PDB entry 7CWN | electron microscopy, 3.20 A resolution | chains A and M of the 15 polymer chains in the assembly

[Chain A]
Molecule: Spike glycoprotein
From: Severe acute respiratory syndrome coronavirus 2
UniProt: P0DTC2 (SPIKE_SARS2); numbering as in UniProt (aligned over 1-1273)
Chain sequence (1273 residues; numbered 1 to 1273; the number before each row is that of its first residue):
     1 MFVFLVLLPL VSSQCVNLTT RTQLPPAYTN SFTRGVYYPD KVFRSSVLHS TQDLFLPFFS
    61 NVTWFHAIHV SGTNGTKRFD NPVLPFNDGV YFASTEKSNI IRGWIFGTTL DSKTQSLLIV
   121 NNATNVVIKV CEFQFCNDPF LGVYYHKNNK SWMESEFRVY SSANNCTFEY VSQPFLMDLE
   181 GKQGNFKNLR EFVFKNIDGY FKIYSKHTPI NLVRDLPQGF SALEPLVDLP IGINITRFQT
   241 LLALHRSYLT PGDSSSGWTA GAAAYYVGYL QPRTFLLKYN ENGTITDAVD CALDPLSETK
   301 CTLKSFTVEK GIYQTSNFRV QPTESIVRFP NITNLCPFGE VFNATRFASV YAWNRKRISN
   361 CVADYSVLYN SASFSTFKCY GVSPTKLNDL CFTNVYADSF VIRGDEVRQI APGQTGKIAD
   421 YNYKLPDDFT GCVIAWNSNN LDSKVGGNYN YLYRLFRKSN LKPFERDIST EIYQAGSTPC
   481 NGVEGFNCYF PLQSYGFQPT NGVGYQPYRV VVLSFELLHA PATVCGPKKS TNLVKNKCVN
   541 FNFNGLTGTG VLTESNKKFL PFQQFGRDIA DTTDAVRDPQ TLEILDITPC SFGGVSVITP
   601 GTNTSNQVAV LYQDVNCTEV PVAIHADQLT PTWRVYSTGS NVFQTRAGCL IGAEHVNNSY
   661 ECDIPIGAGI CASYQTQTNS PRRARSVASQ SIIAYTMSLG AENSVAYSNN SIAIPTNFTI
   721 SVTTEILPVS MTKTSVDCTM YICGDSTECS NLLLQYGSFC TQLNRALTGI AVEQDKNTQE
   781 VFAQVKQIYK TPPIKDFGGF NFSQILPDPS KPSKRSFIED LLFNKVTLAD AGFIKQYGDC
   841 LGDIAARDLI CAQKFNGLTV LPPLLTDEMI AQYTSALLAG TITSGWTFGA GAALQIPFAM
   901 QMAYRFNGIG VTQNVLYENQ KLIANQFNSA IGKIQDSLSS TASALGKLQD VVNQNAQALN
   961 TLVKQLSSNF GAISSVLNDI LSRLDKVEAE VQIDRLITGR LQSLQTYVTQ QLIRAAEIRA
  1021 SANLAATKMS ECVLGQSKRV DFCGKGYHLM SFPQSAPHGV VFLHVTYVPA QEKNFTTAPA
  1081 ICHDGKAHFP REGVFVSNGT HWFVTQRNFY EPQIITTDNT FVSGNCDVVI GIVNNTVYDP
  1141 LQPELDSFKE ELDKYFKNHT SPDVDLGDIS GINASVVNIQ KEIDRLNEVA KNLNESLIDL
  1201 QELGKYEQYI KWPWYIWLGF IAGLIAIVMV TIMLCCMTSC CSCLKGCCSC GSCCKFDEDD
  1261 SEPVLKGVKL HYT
Unresolved in the structure: 1-13, 252-255, 331-333, 528-530, 621-640, 677-688, 828-847, 1148-1273
Cystine bridges: Cys15-Cys136, Cys131-Cys166, Cys291-Cys301, Cys336-Cys361, Cys379-Cys432, Cys391-Cys525, Cys480-Cys488, Cys617-Cys649, Cys662-Cys671, Cys738-Cys760, Cys743-Cys749, Cys1032-Cys1043, Cys1082-Cys1126
Covalently attached groups: N-acetylglucosamine (NAG) linked to Asn61, Asn234, Asn603, Asn616, Asn657, Asn709, Asn717, Asn801, Asn1074, Asn1098, Asn1134
Curated features (UniProtKB/Swiss-Prot):
  - region: Asn280 to Cys301 (Putative superantigen), Arg403 to Asp405 (Integrin-binding motif), Asn448 to Phe456 (Immunodominant HLA epitope recognized by the CD8+), Pro681 to Ala684 (Putative superantigen), Ser816 to Tyr837 (Fusion peptide 1), Lys835 to Phe855 (Fusion peptide 2), Asp1163 to Glu1202 (Heptad repeat 2)
  - motif: Met1237 to Cys1241 (Binding to host endocytosis trafficking protein SNX27), Asp1257 to Glu1262 (Diacidic ER export motif (host COPII)), Ser1261 to Gly1267 (Binding to host plasma membrane localising/FERM domain proteins), Lys1269 to Thr1273 (KxHxx, ER retrieval signal (COPI))
  - site (Cleavage): Arg685, Ser686, Arg815, Ser816
  - lipidation (S-palmitoyl cysteine): Cys1235, Cys1236, Cys1240, Cys1241, Cys1243, Cys1247, Cys1248, Cys1250, Cys1253, Cys1254
  - glycosylation: Asn17 (N-linked (GlcNAc...) (complex) asparagine), Asn61 (N-linked (GlcNAc...) (hybrid) asparagine), Asn74 (N-linked (GlcNAc...) (complex) asparagine), Asn122 (N-linked (GlcNAc...) (hybrid) asparagine), Asn149 (N-linked (GlcNAc...) (complex) asparagine), Asn165 (N-linked (GlcNAc...) (complex) asparagine), Asn234 (N-linked (GlcNAc...) (high mannose) asparagine), Asn282 (N-linked (GlcNAc...) (complex) asparagine), Thr323 (O-linked (GalNAc) threonine), Ser325 (O-linked (HexNAc...) serine), Asn331 (N-linked (GlcNAc...) (complex) asparagine), Asn343 (N-linked (GlcNAc...) (complex) asparagine), Asn603 (N-linked (GlcNAc...) (hybrid) asparagine), Asn616 (N-linked (GlcNAc...) (complex) asparagine), Asn657 (N-linked (GlcNAc...) (complex) asparagine), Thr676 (O-linked (GlcNAc...) threonine), Thr678 (O-linked (GlcNAc...) threonine), Asn709 (N-linked (GlcNAc...) (high mannose) asparagine), Asn717 (N-linked (GlcNAc...) (hybrid) asparagine), Asn801 (N-linked (GlcNAc...) (hybrid) asparagine) and 6 more in UniProt
  - natural variant: Leu5 (L5F: In strain: Iota/B.1.526), Ser13 (S13I: In strain: Epsilon/B.1.427/B.1.429), Leu18 (L18F: In strain: Beta/B.1.351, Gamma/P.1 and 1 more), Thr19 (T19I: In strain: Omicron/BQ.1.1, Omicron/XBB.1.5 and 1 more; T19R: In strain: Delta/B.1.617.2, Omicron/BA.2 and 4 more), Thr20 (T20N: In strain: Gamma/P.1), Leu24 to Ala27 (sequence variant, change not given here; In strain: Omicron/BA.2, Omicron/BA.2.12.1 and 6 more), Pro26 (P26S: In strain: Gamma/P.1), Gln52 (Q52H: In strain: Omicron/EG.5.1), Ala67 (A67V: In strain: Eta/B.1.525, Omicron/BA.1), His69 to Val70 (deletion: In strain: Alpha/B.1.1.7, Eta/B.1.525 and 5 more), Gly75 (G75V: In strain: Lambda/C.37), Thr76 (T76I: In strain: Lambda/C.37), 83 further natural variant entries in UniProt
  - mutagenesis: His69 to Val70 (Increased incorporation of cleaved spike into virions), Asn121 (N121Q: Partial loss of biliverdin affinity), Arg190 (R190K: Partial loss of biliverdin affinity), Asn234 (N234Q: Increased resistance to neutralizing antibodies), Asn331 (N331Q: Reduced viral infectivity), Asn343 (N343Q: Reduced viral infectivity), Leu452 (L452R: Increased resistance to neutralizing antibodies. Decreases HLA binding to NF9 epitope. Increased binding affinity to human ACE2), Tyr453 (Y453F: Decreased HLA binding to NF9 epitope. Increased binding affinity to human ACE2), Ala475 (A475V: Increased resistance to neutralizing antibodies), Val483 (V483A: Increased resistance to neutralizing antibodies), Glu484 (E484D: Increased replication in human TMEM106B overexpressing cells), Phe490 (F490L: Increased resistance to neutralizing antibodies and human covalescent sera neutralization), 17 further mutagenesis entries in UniProt
What the authors report for this chain:
  - mutagenesis - N354D/D364Y, V367F, R408I, W436R: unchanged binding to P17

[Chain M]
Molecule: light chain of H014 Fab
From: Homo sapiens
Notes: antibody fragment or engineered binder
Chain sequence (207 residues; numbered 2 to 208; the number before each row is that of its first residue):
     2 IVLTQSPFQS VSPKEKVTIT CRASQSISSN LHWYQQKPDQ SPKLLIKYAS QSISGIPSRF
    62 SGSGSGTDFT LTINSLEAED FGIYFCQQTN FWPYIFGQGT KLEILKRTVA APSVFIFPPS
   122 DEQLKSGTAS VVCLLNNFYP REAKVQWKVD NALQSGNSES VTEQDSKDST YSLSSTLTLS
   182 KADYEKHKVY ACEVTHQGLS STKSFNR
Unresolved in the structure: 109-208
Cystine bridges: Cys22-Cys87

[Interface between chain A and chain M]
Contacting residue pairs (12; chain A residue first):
  Tyr369(A) with Trp93(M), hydrogen bond (backbone-side chain)
  Asn370(A) with Trp93(M)
  Ser371(A) with Trp93(M)
  Ala372(A) with Phe92(M); Trp93(M), hydrogen bond (backbone-backbone); Pro94(M)
  Ser373(A) with Phe92(M); Trp93(M)
  Phe374(A) with Phe92(M); Trp93(M), hydrogen bond (backbone-backbone)
  Ser375(A) with Asn91(M)
  Phe377(A) with Trp93(M), hydrophobic
Also at the interface, not in a pair above, chain A (9 interface residues in all): Leu368

[Summary]
Chain A and chain M form an interface of 9 and 4 residues respectively, with 3 hydrogen bonds. Among the polar
pairs are Tyr369(A)-Trp93(M), Ala372(A)-Trp93(M) and Phe374(A)-Trp93(M). The paper reports that N354D/D364Y,
V367F and R408I of chain A, among others, leave binding to P17 unchanged.
Chain A is Spike glycoprotein (Severe acute respiratory syndrome coronavirus 2) and chain M is light chain of
H014 Fab (Homo sapiens); the structure, P17-H014 Fab cocktail in complex with SARS-CoV-2 spike protein, was
determined by electron microscopy together with 7CWL, 7CWM and 7CWO from the same study.
